PDB entry 6A5U | electron microscopy, 7.60 A resolution (low resolution: residue-level contacts below are approximate; hydrogen-bond / salt-bridge calls are withheld) | chains B and T of the 25 polymer chains in the assembly

== Chain B ==
Protein: DNA-directed RNA polymerase subunit beta
Source organism: Komagataella phaffii (strain GS115 / ATCC 20864)
Notes: EC 2.7.7.6
UniProtKB: C4QZQ7 (C4QZQ7_KOMPG); residues 1-1227 here = UniProt positions 1-1227
Amino-acid sequence (1227 residues; each row starts with the number of its first residue):
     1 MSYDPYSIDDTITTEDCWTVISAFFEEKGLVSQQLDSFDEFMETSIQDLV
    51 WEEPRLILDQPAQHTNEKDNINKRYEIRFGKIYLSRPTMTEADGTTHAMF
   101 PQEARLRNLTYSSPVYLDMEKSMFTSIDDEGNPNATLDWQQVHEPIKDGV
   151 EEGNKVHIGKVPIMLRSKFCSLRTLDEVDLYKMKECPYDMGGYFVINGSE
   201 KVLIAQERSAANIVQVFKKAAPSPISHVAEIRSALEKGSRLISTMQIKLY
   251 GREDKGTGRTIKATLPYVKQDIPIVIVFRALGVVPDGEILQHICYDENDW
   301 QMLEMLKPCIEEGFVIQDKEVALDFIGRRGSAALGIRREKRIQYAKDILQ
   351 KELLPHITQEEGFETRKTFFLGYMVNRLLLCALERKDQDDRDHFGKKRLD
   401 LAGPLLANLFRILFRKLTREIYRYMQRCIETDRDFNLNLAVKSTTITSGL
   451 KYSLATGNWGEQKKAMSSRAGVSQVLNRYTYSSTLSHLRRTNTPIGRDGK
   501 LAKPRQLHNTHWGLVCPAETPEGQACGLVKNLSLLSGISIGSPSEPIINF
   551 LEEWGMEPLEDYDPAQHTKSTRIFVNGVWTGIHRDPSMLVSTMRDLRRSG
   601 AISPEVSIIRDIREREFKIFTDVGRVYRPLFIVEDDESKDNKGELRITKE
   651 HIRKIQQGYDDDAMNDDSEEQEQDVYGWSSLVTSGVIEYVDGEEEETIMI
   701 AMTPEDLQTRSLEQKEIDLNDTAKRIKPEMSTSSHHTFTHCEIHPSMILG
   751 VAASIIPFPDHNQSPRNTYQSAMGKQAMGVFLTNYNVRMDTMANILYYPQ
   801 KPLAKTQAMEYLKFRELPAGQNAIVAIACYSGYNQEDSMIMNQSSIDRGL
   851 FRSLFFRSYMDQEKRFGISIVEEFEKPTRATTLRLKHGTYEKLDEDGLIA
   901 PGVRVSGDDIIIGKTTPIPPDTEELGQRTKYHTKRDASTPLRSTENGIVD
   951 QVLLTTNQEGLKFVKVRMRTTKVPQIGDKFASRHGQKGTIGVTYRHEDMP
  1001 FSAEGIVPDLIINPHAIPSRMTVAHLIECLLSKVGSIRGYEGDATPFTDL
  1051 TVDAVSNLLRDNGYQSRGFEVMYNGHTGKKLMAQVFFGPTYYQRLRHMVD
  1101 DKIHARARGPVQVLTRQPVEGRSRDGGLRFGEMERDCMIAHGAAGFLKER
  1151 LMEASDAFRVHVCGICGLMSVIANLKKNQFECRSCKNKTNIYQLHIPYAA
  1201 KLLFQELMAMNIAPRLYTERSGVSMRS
Unresolved in the structure: 1-8, 129-152, 663-674, 712-718, 921-930, 1223-1227
Bound ions: Zn2+: Cys1163, Cys1166, Cys1182

== Chain T ==
Molecule: 198-nt DNA strand
Sequence (198 nucleotides; numbered -72 to 125; the number before each row is that of its first residue; numbers below 1 keep their minus sign (DA-72 is residue -72)):
   -72 ATCAGAATCCCGGTGCCGAGGCCGCTCAATTGGTCGTAGACAGCTCTAGC
   -22 ACCGCTTAAACGCACGTACGCGCTGTCCCCCGCGTTTTAACCGCCAAGGG
    28 GATTACACCCAAGACACCAGGCACGAGACAGAAAAAAACAACGAAAACGG
    78 CCACCACCCAAACACACCAAACACAAGAGCTAATTGACTGACGTAAGC
Unresolved in the structure: 54-125

== Interface between chain B and chain T ==
Contacting residue pairs (21):
  Lys201(B) with DA41(T)
  Glu420(B) with DA46(T)
  Arg423(B) with DG47(T)
  Tyr452(B) with DA43(T)
  Ala455(B) with DC42(T)
  Thr456(B) with DC42(T)
  Gln462(B) with DA43(T); DC44(T)
  Val475(B) with DA41(T)
  Lys500(B) with DC33(T)
  Gln524(B) with DA34(T)
  Thr791(B) with DA41(T)
  Arg857(B) with DG40(T)
  Arg942(B) with DG40(T)
  Gly1121(B) with DA38(T)
  Arg1122(B) with DA38(T); DA39(T)
  Ser1123(B) with DA39(T)
  Leu1128(B) with DC37(T)
  Arg1129(B) with DC36(T); DC37(T)
Also at the interface, not in a pair above, chain B (26 interface residues in all): Asn197, Ser199, Arg427, Asp1101, His1104, Gly1127, Gly1131, Met1133
Also at the interface, not in a pair above, chain T (15 interface residues in all): DC35, DC45

== Overview ==
The interface between chain B and chain T involves 26 residues on one side and 15 on the other. The Zn2+ site
is built by Cys1163(B), Cys1166(B) and Cys1182(B).
Chain B is DNA-directed RNA polymerase subunit beta (Komagataella phaffii (strain GS115 / ATCC 20864)) and
chain T is a 198-nt DNA strand; the structure, RNA polymerase II elongation complex stalled at SHL(-1) of the
nucleosome, with foreign DNA, tilt conformation, was determined by electron microscopy together with 6A5L,
6A5O, 6A5P, 6A5R, 6A5T and 6INQ from the same study.
